Entry 8COM (electron microscopy, 3.30 A resolution); this record covers chains B and J of the 10 polymer chains in the assembly.

Chain B:
Molecule: Histone H4
Organism: Trypanosoma brucei brucei TREU927
Reference sequence: Q57Z31 (Q57Z31_TRYB2); residues 1-99 here correspond to UniProt positions 2-100 (UniProt number = residue number + 1)
Chain sequence (99 residues; each row starts with the number of its first residue):
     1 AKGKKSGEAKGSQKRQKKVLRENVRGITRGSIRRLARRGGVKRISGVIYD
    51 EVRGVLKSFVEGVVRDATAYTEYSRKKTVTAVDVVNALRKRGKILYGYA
Unresolved in the structure: 1-23

Chain J:
Molecule: Widom 601 145 bp DNA (127-mer ordered and built)
Organism: synthetic construct
Sequence (145 nucleotides; each row starts with the number of its first residue; numbers below 1 keep their minus sign (DA-72 is residue -72)):
   -72 ATCAGAATCCCGGTGCCGAGGCCGCTCAATTGGTCGTAGACAGCTCTAGC
   -22 ACCGCTTAAACGCACGTACGCGCTGTCCCCCGCGTTTTAACCGCCAAGGG
    28 GATTACTCCCTAGTCTCCAGGCACGTGTCAGATATATACATCGAT
Unresolved in the structure: -72 to -68, 60-72

Chain B / chain J interface:
Pairs across the interface (12; chain B residue first):
  Arg43(B) - DC7(J)  sugar contact
  Arg43(B) - DC8(J)  phosphate contact
  Ile44(B) - DC7(J)  sugar contact
  Ile44(B) - DC8(J)  hydrogen bond to the phosphate
  Ser45(B) - DC7(J)  hydrogen bond to the phosphate
  Gly46(B) - DC7(J)  hydrogen bond to the phosphate
  Lys76(B) - DG28(J)  phosphate contact
  Lys76(B) - DA29(J)  salt bridge to the phosphate
  Lys77(B) - DG27(J)  phosphate contact
  Lys77(B) - DG28(J)  hydrogen bond to the phosphate
  Thr78(B) - DG27(J)  phosphate contact
  Thr78(B) - DG28(J)  hydrogen bond to the phosphate
Other interface residues (no listed pair), chain B (8 interface residues in all): Arg75

Summary:
8 residues of chain B face 5 of chain J across their interface; the contacts include 5 hydrogen bonds and 1
salt bridge. Polar contacts include Ile44(B)-DC8(J), Ser45(B)-DC7(J) and Gly46(B)-DC7(J).
Here chain B is Histone H4 (Trypanosoma brucei brucei TREU927) and chain J is Widom 601 145 bp DNA (127-mer
ordered and built) (synthetic construct). Entry 8COM (Structure of the Nucleosome Core Particle from
Trypanosoma brucei) was determined by electron microscopy.
